PDB entry 8JZT | X-ray diffraction, 1.94 A resolution | chains A and B

# Chain A
Name: RNA polymerase sigma factor SigF
Source organism: Mycobacterium tuberculosis (strain ATCC 25618 / H37Rv)
UniProt: P9WGI3 (SIGF_MYCTU); numbering as in UniProt (aligned over 193-261)
Sequence (69 residues; numbered 193 to 261; the number before each row is that of its first residue):
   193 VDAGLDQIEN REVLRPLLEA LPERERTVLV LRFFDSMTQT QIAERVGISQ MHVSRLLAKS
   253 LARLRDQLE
Unresolved in the structure: 193-203, 261
Curated features (UniProtKB/Swiss-Prot):
  - DNA-binding region: Gln231 to Ala250 (H-T-H motif)

# Chain B
Name: Anti-sigma-F factor RsbW
Source organism: Mycobacterium tuberculosis (strain ATCC 25618 / H37Rv)
UniProt: P9WGX7 (RSBW_MYCTU); residues 12-145 here correspond to UniProt positions 35-168 (UniProt number = residue number + 23)
Sequence (141 residues; numbered 5 to 145; the number before each row is that of its first residue):
     5 MADLNWMQRG VRAVELNVAA RLENLALLRT LVGAIGTFED LDFDAVADLR LAVDEVCTRL
    65 IRSALPDATL RLVVDPRKDE VVVEASAACD THDVVAPGSF SWHVLTALAD DVQTFHDGRQ
   125 PDVAGSVFGI TLTARRAASS R
Unresolved in the structure: 5-9, 141-145
Differences from the reference sequence: initiating methionine (5); expression tag (6-11)
Curated features (UniProtKB/Swiss-Prot):
  - binding site (ATP): Pro101 to Ser105

# Chain A / chain B interface
Pairs across the interface (22):
  Leu206(A) - Phe104(B)  hydrophobic
  Arg224(A) - Asp52(B)  salt bridge
  Arg224(A) - Ala111(B)  hydrogen bond (side chain-backbone)
  Arg224(A) - Leu112(B)
  Phe225(A) - Ala111(B)  hydrophobic
  Thr230(A) - Asp48(B)  hydrogen bond
  Gln231(A) - Asp48(B)
  Gln231(A) - Ala51(B)  hydrogen bond (side chain-backbone)
  Gln231(A) - Asp52(B)  hydrogen bond
  Gln231(A) - Leu55(B)
  Thr232(A) - Phe47(B)
  Thr232(A) - Asp48(B)  hydrogen bond
  Gln242(A) - Phe47(B)
  Leu249(A) - Leu55(B)  hydrophobic
  Ala250(A) - Leu55(B)  hydrophobic
  Leu253(A) - Val108(B)  hydrophobic
  Leu256(A) - Phe104(B)  hydrophobic
  Arg257(A) - Glu59(B)  salt bridge
  Arg257(A) - Thr62(B)
  Arg257(A) - Arg63(B)  hydrogen bond (backbone-side chain)
  Asp258(A) - Arg66(B)  salt bridge
  Leu260(A) - Phe104(B)  hydrophobic
Other interface residues (no listed pair), chain A (15 interface residues in all): Ser246
Other interface residues (no listed pair), chain B (14 interface residues in all): Asp58

# Summary
15 residues of chain A and 14 residues of chain B are in contact; the contacts include 6 hydrogen bonds and 3
salt bridges. Polar pairs include Arg224(A)-Asp52(B), Arg257(A)-Glu59(B) and Asp258(A)-Arg66(B). Curated
annotation (UniProt) lists 5 ATP-binding residues on chain B.
Here chain A is RNA polymerase sigma factor SigF and chain B is Anti-sigma-F factor RsbW, both from
Mycobacterium tuberculosis (strain ATCC 25618 / H37Rv). Entry 8JZT (The sigF and anti-sigma factor complex)
was determined by X-ray diffraction.
